PDB entry 4N39 | X-ray diffraction, 1.76 A resolution | chains A and B

# Chain A
Protein: UDP-N-acetylglucosamine--peptide N-acetylglucosaminyltransferase 110 kDa subunit
From: Homo sapiens
Notes: EC 2.4.1.255
Reference sequence: O15294 (OGT1_HUMAN); residues 313-1031 here correspond to UniProt positions 323-1041 (UniProt number = residue number + 10)
Amino-acid sequence (723 residues; numbered 309 to 1031; the number before each row is that of its first residue):
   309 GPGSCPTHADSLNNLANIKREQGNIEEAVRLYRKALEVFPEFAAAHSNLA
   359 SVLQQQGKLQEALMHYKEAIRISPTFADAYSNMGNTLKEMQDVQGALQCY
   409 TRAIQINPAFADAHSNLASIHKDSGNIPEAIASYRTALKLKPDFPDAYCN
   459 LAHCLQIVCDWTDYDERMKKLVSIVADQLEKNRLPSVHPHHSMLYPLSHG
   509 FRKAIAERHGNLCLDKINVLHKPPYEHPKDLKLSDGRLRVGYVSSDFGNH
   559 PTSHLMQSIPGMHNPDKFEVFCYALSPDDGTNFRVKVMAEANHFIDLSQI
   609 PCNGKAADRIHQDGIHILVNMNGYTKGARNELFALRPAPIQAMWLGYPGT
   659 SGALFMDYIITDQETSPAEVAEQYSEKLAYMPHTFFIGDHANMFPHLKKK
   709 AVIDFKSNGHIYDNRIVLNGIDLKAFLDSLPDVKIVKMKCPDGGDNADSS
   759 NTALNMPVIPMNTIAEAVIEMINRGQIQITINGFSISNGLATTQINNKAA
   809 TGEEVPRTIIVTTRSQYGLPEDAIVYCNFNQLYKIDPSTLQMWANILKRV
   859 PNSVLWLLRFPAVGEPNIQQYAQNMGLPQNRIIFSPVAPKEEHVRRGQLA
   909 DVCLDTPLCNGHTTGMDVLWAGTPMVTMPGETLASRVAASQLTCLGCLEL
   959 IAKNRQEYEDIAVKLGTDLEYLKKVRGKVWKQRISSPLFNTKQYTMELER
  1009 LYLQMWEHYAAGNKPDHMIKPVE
Not modelled in the structure: 309-312, 715-718, 747-761, 1029-1031
Sequence notes: expression tag (309-312)
Ligand contacts: UDP (uridine-5'-diphosphate): P559, H562, F837, N838, Q839, K842, L866, F868, V895, A896, P897, K898, H901, R904, G919, H920, T921, T922, D925
Curated features (UniProtKB/Swiss-Prot):
  - region: K981 to K1000 (Required for phosphatidylinositol 3,4,5-triphosphate binding)
  - motif: D454 to Y456 (DFP motif), K477 to P493 (Nuclear localization signal)
  - active site: H498 (Proton acceptor)
  - binding site (UDP): Q839, K842, A896 to K898, H901 to R904, H920 to T922, D925
  - modified residue: T444 (Phosphothreonine), Y979 (Phosphotyrosine)
  - glycosylation: S389 (O-linked (GlcNAc) serine)
What the authors report for this chain:
  - mutagenesis - H498A, H558A: decreased catalytic activity on S/T glycosylation
  - mutagenesis - H498A, H558A: unchanged catalytic activity
  - mutagenesis - K842A: abolished catalytic activity
  - catalytic residues: K842 (citing earlier work)
  - mutagenesis - K842M: abolished catalytic activity on S/T glycosylation
  - mutagenesis - K842M: abolished catalytic activity (cleavage within the repeat region)

# Chain B
Protein: Host cell factor 1
Reference sequence: P51610 (HCFC1_HUMAN); residues 11-26 here correspond to UniProt positions 1082-1097 (UniProt number = residue number + 1071)
Amino-acid sequence (16 residues; numbered 11 to 26; the number before each row is that of its first residue):
    11 THETGTTNTATTATSN
Not modelled in the structure: 11-12, 23-26

# Interface between chain A and chain B
Residue-residue contacts (38):
  N321(A) - T21(B)  hydrogen bond (side chain-backbone)
  N322(A) - T22(B)
  N325(A) - T21(B)  hydrogen bond (side chain-backbone)
  N325(A) - T22(B)
  R328(A) - N18(B)
  R328(A) - A20(B)
  A352(A) - T21(B)
  N356(A) - T19(B)
  N356(A) - A20(B)
  N356(A) - T21(B)  hydrogen bond (side chain-backbone)
  S359(A) - N18(B)
  Q362(A) - N18(B)  hydrogen bond
  F384(A) - T21(B)
  D386(A) - T19(B)
  D386(A) - T21(B)  hydrogen bond
  N390(A) - N18(B)
  N390(A) - T19(B)  hydrogen bond (side chain-backbone)
  N393(A) - T16(B)  hydrogen bond
  N393(A) - T17(B)  hydrogen bond (side chain-backbone)
  N393(A) - N18(B)  hydrogen bond
  K396(A) - T14(B)  hydrogen bond (side chain-backbone)
  K396(A) - T16(B)
  Y408(A) - T16(B)
  F418(A) - T19(B)
  D420(A) - T19(B)  hydrogen bond
  N424(A) - T16(B)
  N424(A) - T17(B)  hydrogen bond (side chain-backbone)
  S427(A) - T14(B)
  S427(A) - T16(B)
  K430(A) - T14(B)
  D431(A) - T14(B)  hydrogen bond
  Y442(A) - T14(B)
  F452(A) - T17(B)
  D454(A) - T16(B)
  D454(A) - T17(B)  hydrogen bond
  N458(A) - T14(B)
  N458(A) - G15(B)
  K634(A) - E13(B)
Also at the interface, not in a pair above, chain A (27 interface residues in all): Y374, Q399

# Overview
The interface between chain A and chain B involves 27 residues on one side and 10 on the other, with 14
hydrogen bonds. Polar contacts include N321(A)-T21(B), N325(A)-T21(B) and N356(A)-T21(B). From the paper: the
catalytic residue K842(A); H498A and H558A of chain A reduce catalytic activity on S/T glycosylation; 4
substitutions were tested in all.
Here chain A is UDP-N-acetylglucosamine--peptide N-acetylglucosaminyltransferase 110 kDa subunit (Homo
sapiens) and chain B is Host cell factor 1. Entry 4N39 (Crystal structure of human O-GlcNAc transferase bound
to a peptide from HCF-1 pro-repeat 2 (11-26)) was determined by X-ray diffraction together with 4N3A, 4N3B and
4N3C from the same study.
